Entry 6VRM (X-ray diffraction, 2.61 A resolution); this record covers chains A and D of the 5 polymer chains in the assembly.

[Chain A]
Protein: MHC class I antigen
Source organism: Homo sapiens
UniProtKB: Q861F7 (Q861F7_HUMAN); residues 1-275 here = UniProt positions 1-275
Amino-acid sequence (293 residues; numbered 0 to 292; the number before each row is that of its first residue; numbering starts at 0):
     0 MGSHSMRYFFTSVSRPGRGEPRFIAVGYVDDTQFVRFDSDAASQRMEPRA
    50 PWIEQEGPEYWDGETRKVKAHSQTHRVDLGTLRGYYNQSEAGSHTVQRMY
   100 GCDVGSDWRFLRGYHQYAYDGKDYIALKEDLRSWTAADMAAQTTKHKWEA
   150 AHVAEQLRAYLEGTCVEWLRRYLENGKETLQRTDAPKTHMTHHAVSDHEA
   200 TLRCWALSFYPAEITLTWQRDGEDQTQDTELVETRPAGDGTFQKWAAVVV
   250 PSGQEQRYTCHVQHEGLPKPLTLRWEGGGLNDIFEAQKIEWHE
Unresolved in the structure: 0-1, 275-292
Differences from the reference sequence: initiating methionine (0); expression tag (276-292)
Cystine bridges: C101-C164, C203-C259

[Chain D]
Protein: T-cell receptor 12-6, alfa chain
Source organism: Homo sapiens
Amino-acid sequence (205 residues; numbered 0 to 204; the number before each row is that of its first residue; numbering starts at 0):
     0 MRKEVEQDPGPFNVPEGATVAFNCTYSNSASQSFFWYRQDCRKEPKLLMS
    50 VYSSGNEDGRFTAQLNRASQYISLLIRDSKLSDSATYLCVVQPGGYQKVT
   100 FGTGTKLQVIPNIQNPDPAVYQLRDSKSSDKSVCLFTDFDSQTNVSQSKD
   150 SDVYITDKCVLDMRSMDFKSNSAVAWSNKSDFACANAFNNSIIPEDTFFP
   200 SPESS
Unresolved in the structure: 0-1, 122, 125-131, 177-184, 201-204
Cystine bridges: C23-C88
Reported in the primary citation:
  - conformationally variable residues (loop rearrangement): G93 to K97

[How chain A and chain D interact]
Pairs across the interface (14; chain A residue first):
  R65(A) - G93(D)
  R65(A) - G94(D)  hydrogen bond (side chain-backbone)
  R65(A) - Q96(D)
  K68(A) - Y95(D)
  A69(A) - Y95(D)
  Q72(A) - Y95(D)
  A150(A) - Y51(D)
  H151(A) - Y51(D)
  E154(A) - Y51(D)
  E154(A) - S52(D)  hydrogen bond (side chain-backbone)
  E154(A) - S53(D)  hydrogen bond
  Q155(A) - Q31(D)  hydrogen bond
  Q155(A) - S32(D)
  Q155(A) - Y51(D)
Also at the interface, not in a pair above, chain A (9 interface residues in all): A149
Interface features reported in the paper:
  - pairs named by the authors: R65(A)-Q96(D) (hydrogen bond), E154(A)-S53(D) (hydrogen bond), S52(D)-E154(A) (hydrogen bond), G94(D)-R65(A) (hydrogen bond)
  - interface residues, chain D: Y95(D)

[Summary]
Chain A and chain D each contribute 9 residues to their interface; the contacts include 4 hydrogen bonds.
Polar contacts include R65(A)-G94(D), E154(A)-S52(D) and E154(A)-S53(D). The authors report hydrogen bonds
between R65(A) and Q96(D), E154(A) and S53(D) and S52(D) and E154(A) among others. From the paper: the
interface residue Y95(D); conformational variability at G93(D).
Here chain A is MHC class I antigen and chain D is T-cell receptor 12-6, alfa chain, both from Homo sapiens.
Entry 6VRM (T cell receptor-p53-HLA-A2 complex) was determined by X-ray diffraction together with 6VQO, 6VR1,
6VR5, 6VRN, 6VTC and 6VTH from the same study.
